6M32 - chains D and A of the 7 polymer chains in the assembly; structure by electron microscopy, 2.70 A resolution.

== Chain D ==
Name: P840 reaction center 17 kDa protein
Organism: Chlorobaculum tepidum (strain ATCC 49652 / DSM 12025 / NBRC 103806 / TLS)
UniProtKB: Q8KEP5 (PSCD_CHLTE); numbering as in UniProt (aligned over 1-143)
Chain sequence (143 residues; row label = number of the first residue in the row):
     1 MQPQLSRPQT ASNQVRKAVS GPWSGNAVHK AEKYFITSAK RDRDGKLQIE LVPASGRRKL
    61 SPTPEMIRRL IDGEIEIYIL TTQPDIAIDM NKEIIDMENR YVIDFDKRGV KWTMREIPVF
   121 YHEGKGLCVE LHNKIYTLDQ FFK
Not modelled in the structure: 1-19, 83-86, 118-143

== Chain A ==
Name: Photosystem P840 reaction center, large subunit
Organism: Chlorobaculum tepidum TLS
UniProtKB: Q8KAY0 (Q8KAY0_CHLTE); residues 1-731 here = UniProt positions 1-731
Chain sequence (731 residues; row label = number of the first residue in the row):
     1 MAEQVKPAGV KPKGTVPPPK GNAPAPKANG APGGASVIKE QDAAKMRRFL FQRTETRSTK
    61 WYQIFDTEKL DDEQVVGGHL ALLGVLGFIM GIYYISGIQV FPWGAPGFHD NWFYLTIKPR
   121 MVSLGIDTYS TKTADLEAAG ARLLGWAAFH FLVGSVLIFG GWRHWTHNLT NPFTGRCGNF
   181 RDFRFLGKFG DVVFNGTSAK SYKEALGPHA VYMSLLFLGW GIVMWAILGF APIPDFQTIN
   241 SETFMSFVFA VIFFALGIYW WNNPPNAAIH LNDDMKAAFS VHLTAIGYIN IALGCIAFVA
   301 FQQPSFAPYY KELDKLVFYL YGEPFNRVSF NFVEQGGKVI SGAKEFADFP AYAILPKSGE
   361 AFGMARVVTN LIVFNHIICG VLYVFAGVYH GGQYLLKIQL NGMYNQIKSI WITKGRDQEV
   421 QVKILGTVMA LCFATMLSVY AVIVWNTICE LNIFGTNITM SFYWLKPLPI FQWMFADPSI
   481 NDWVMAHVIT AGSLFSLIAL VRIAFFAHTS PLWDDLGLKK NSYSFPCLGP VYGGTCGVSI
   541 QDQLWFAMLW GIKGLSAVCW YIDGAWIASM MYGVPAADAK AWDSIAHLHH HYTSGIFYYF
   601 WTETVTIFSS SHLSTILMIG HLVWFISFAV WFEDRGSRLE GADIQTRTIR WLGKKFLNRD
   661 VNFRFPVLTI SDSKLAGTFL YFGGTFMLVF LFLANGFYQT NSPLPPPVSH AAVSGQQMLA
   721 QLVDTLMKMI A
Not modelled in the structure: 1-58, 184-197, 333-340, 709-731
Metal / ion sites: bacteriochlorophyll a Mg (8 sites), coordinated by H79, H150, H209, E242, H282, N375, H376, H487; 4Fe-4S cluster Fe: C527, C536 (shared with 2 residues of chain a); Ca2+: D563, E603, F692, N695, G696; Bacteriochlorophyll A isomer Mg near H621 (its only coordinating residue here)
Ligand contacts:
  - bacteriochlorophyll a (BCL), molecule 1: Y62, Q63, I64, F65, D66, K276, F279, L283, L382, Y383, A386, Y389, H390, Q393, Y523, Q541, W545, M548, L675, F679
  - bacteriochlorophyll a (BCL), molecule 2: F65, L70, Q74, V75, G78, H79, L82, W165, D274, M275, A278, F279, H282, L283, I286
  - bacteriochlorophyll a (BCL), molecule 3: D72, V75, V76, H79, L80, L83, V153, V156, L157, F180, F183, S198, A199, K200, S201, A205, P208, H209, Y212, L216
  - bacteriochlorophyll a (BCL), molecule 4: L80, V156, F159, G160, R163, H164, N168, L169, T170, N171, P172, R176, F180, F183, Y212
  - bacteriochlorophyll a (BCL), molecule 5: L83, L86, G87, M90, Y94, I117, R120, M121, L124, I126, W146, F149, H150, V153, G154, L157, M213, L216, F217, W220, V223, L293
  - bacteriochlorophyll a (BCL), molecule 6: L86, I89, M90, T116, I117, R120, I286, N290, L293, I372, N375, H376, C379, Y383
  - bacteriochlorophyll a (BCL), molecule 7: Y93, W112, F113, T116, I117, L371, I372, F374, N375, I378, C379, L382, F679, F682, G683, F686, M687, V689, F690, L693
  - bacteriochlorophyll a (BCL), molecule 8: D110, N111, W112, F113, L320, Y321, G322, H612, T615, I616, I619, M687, F690
  - bacteriochlorophyll a (BCL), molecule 9: P119, R120, S123, F217, W220, F236, Q237, T238, I239, S241, E242, M245, S246, F249, F301, S305, F306, Y309, Y310
  - bacteriochlorophyll a (BCL), molecule 10: Y202, K203, A205, L206, G207, H209, M213, P265, H270, D274, A278, V281, H282, A285, I286
  - bacteriochlorophyll a (BCL), molecule 11: I269, H270, A277, S280, V281, T284, A285, Y288, V388, G391, G392, Y394, L395, W411, I412, K414, G415, L497, L500, A504, F505
  - bacteriochlorophyll a (BCL), molecule 12: L431, A434, T435, S438, K466, P467, L468, F471, F475, W483, A486, H487, T490
  - F26 (2-[(1E,3E,5E,7E,9E,11E,13E,15E,17E,19E)-3,7,12,16,20,24-hexamethylpentacosa-1,3,5,7,9,11,13,15,17,19,23-undecaenyl]-1,3,4-trimethyl-benzene): H79, L82, L83, L86, Y202, H209, H282
  - F39 ([(2R,3S,4S,5R,6R)-6-[(10E,12E,14E)-2,6,10,14,19,23-hexamethyl-25-(2,3,6-trimethylphenyl)pentacosa-6,8,10,12,14,16,18,20,22,24-decaen-2-yl]oxy-3,4,5-tris(oxidanyl)oxan-2-yl]methyl dodecanoate): F236, Q237, Y288, A292, L293, C295, I296, A297, V299, A300, F301, Q303, S305, F306, I372, H376, W411, V501, A504, F505
  - Chlorophyll A ester (G2O), molecule 1: M429, C432, F433, M436, L437, Y440, F495, I498, R502, F546, L549, W550
  - Chlorophyll A ester (G2O), molecule 2: M436, Y440, V444, I448, F495, L549, W550, K553, M570, F597, F600, W624, Y681
  - Chlorophyll A ester (G2O), molecule 3: M618, I619, H621, L622, W624, F625, F628
  - Chlorophyll A ester (G2O), molecule 4: L622, F625, I626, F628, A629, F632, D634, S637, R638, G641, A642, Q645
  - Bacteriochlorophyll A isomer (GS0), molecule 1: Y440, I443, V488, A491, G492, I552, K553, S556, A557, W560, I596, F600, T604, I607, L617, H621, W624, Y681, T685, L688, V689, F692
  - Bacteriochlorophyll A isomer (GS0), molecule 2: F597, F600, W601
  - 4Fe-4S cluster (SF4): C527, G529, P530, T535, C536, E633, I670

== Interface between chain D and chain A ==
Contacting residue pairs - 12 pairs, chain D then chain A:
  P22(D) - D514(A)
  W23(D) - Q399(A)
  W23(D) - Y404(A)
  W23(D) - N405(A)  hydrogen bond (backbone-side chain)
  W23(D) - R416(A)
  W23(D) - D417(A)
  W23(D) - Q418(A)
  S24(D) - N405(A)
  A27(D) - T509(A)
  A27(D) - D514(A)
  V28(D) - G517(A)
  K30(D) - D514(A)
Other interface residues (no listed pair), chain D (7 interface residues in all): N26
Other interface residues (no listed pair), chain A (14 interface residues in all): Q421, H508, L516, L518, K519

== Overview ==
7 residues of chain D face 14 of chain A across their interface; the contacts include 1 hydrogen bond. Its one
hydrogen-bonded contact is W23(D)-N405(A).
Chain D is P840 reaction center 17 kDa protein (Chlorobaculum tepidum (strain ATCC 49652 / DSM 12025 / NBRC
103806 / TLS)) and chain A is Photosystem P840 reaction center, large subunit (Chlorobaculum tepidum TLS); the
structure, Cryo-EM structure of FMO-RC complex from green sulfur bacteria, was determined by electron
microscopy.
